PDB entry 3I9V | X-ray diffraction, 3.10 A resolution | chains 1 and 2 of the 8 polymer chains in the assembly

Chain 1:
Molecule: NADH-quinone oxidoreductase subunit 1
Organism: Thermus thermophilus
Notes: EC 1.6.99.5
UniProtKB: Q56222 (NQO1_THET8); residues 1-438 here = UniProt positions 1-438
Amino-acid sequence (438 residues; numbered 1 to 438; the number before each row is that of its first residue):
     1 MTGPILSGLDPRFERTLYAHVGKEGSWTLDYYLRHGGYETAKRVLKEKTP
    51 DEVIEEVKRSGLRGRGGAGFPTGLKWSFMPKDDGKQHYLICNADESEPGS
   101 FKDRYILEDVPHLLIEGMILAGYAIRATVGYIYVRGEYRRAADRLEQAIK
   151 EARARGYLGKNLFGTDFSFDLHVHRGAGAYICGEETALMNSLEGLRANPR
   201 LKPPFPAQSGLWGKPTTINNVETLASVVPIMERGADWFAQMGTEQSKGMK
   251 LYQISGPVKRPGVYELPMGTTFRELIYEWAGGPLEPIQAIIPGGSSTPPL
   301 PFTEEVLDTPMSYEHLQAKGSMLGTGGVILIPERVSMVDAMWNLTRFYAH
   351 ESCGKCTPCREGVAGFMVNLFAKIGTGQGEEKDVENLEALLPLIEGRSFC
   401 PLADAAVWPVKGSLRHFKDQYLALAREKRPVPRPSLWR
Unresolved in the structure: 1
Ion coordination: 4Fe-4S cluster Fe: C353, C356, C359, C400
Ligand contacts:
  - FMN (flavin mononucleotide): G64, R65, G66, A68, T72, K75, N92, D94, E95, S96, E97, D103, Y180, G183, E184, E185, I218, N219, N220, T223, P401, L402
  - 4Fe-4S cluster (SF4): I181, P199, S352, C353, G354, K355, C356, C359, R360, S398, F399, C400, L402, A403
What the authors report for this chain:
  - contacts within the chain: E184-K202 (hydrogen bond)
  - binding site for flavin mononucleotide: K75
  - Mn2+ coordination: H350

Chain 2:
Molecule: NADH-quinone oxidoreductase subunit 2
Organism: Thermus thermophilus
Notes: EC 1.6.99.5
UniProtKB: Q56221 (NQO2_THET8); numbering as in UniProt (aligned over 1-181)
Amino-acid sequence (181 residues; each row starts with the number of its first residue):
     1 MGFFDDKQDFLEETFAKYPPEGRRAAIMPLLRRVQQEEGWIRPERIEEIA
    51 RLVGTTPTEVMGVASFYSYYQFVPTGKYHLQVCATLSCKLAGAEELWDYL
   101 TETLGIGPGEVTPDGLFSVQKVECLGSCHTAPVIQVNDEPYVECVTRARL
   151 EALLAGLRAGKRLEEIELPGKCGHHVHEVEV
Unresolved in the structure: 1-2, 181
Disulfides: C144-C172
Ion coordination: 2Fe-2S cluster Fe: C83, C88, C124, C128
Ligand contacts: 2Fe-2S cluster (FES): C83, T85, S87, C88, C124, L125, G126, S127, C128, V133
Curated features (UniProtKB/Swiss-Prot):
  - binding site ([2Fe-2S] cluster): C83, S87, C88, C124, C128
What the authors report for this chain:
  - Mn2+ coordination: S68

How chain 1 and chain 2 interact:
Pairs across the interface (116; chain 1 residue first):
  Y18(1) - H175(2)
  V21(1) - H175(2)
  G22(1) - H174(2)
  Y88(1) - P19(2)
  P98(1) - T85(2)
  P98(1) - C124(2)  hydrophobic
  G99(1) - C124(2)  hydrogen bond (backbone-side chain)
  G99(1) - C128(2)  hydrogen bond (backbone-side chain)
  S100(1) - G126(2)
  F101(1) - G126(2)
  F101(1) - C128(2)  hydrophobic
  F101(1) - H129(2)
  R104(1) - G126(2)  hydrogen bond (side chain-backbone)
  R104(1) - S127(2)
  R104(1) - E143(2)  salt bridge
  Y105(1) - H129(2)  hydrogen bond
  Y105(1) - H174(2)  hydrogen bond (side chain-backbone)
  Y105(1) - H175(2)
  D109(1) - H174(2)  salt bridge
  Y131(1) - K17(2)  hydrogen bond (side chain-backbone)
  Y131(1) - Y18(2)
  Y131(1) - P19(2)
  R135(1) - C124(2)  hydrogen bond (side chain-backbone)
  R135(1) - L125(2)
  R135(1) - G126(2)
  G136(1) - R32(2)  hydrogen bond (backbone-side chain)
  E137(1) - Q135(2)  hydrogen bond (backbone-side chain)
  E137(1) - Y141(2)
  Y138(1) - L125(2)
  Y138(1) - G126(2)  hydrogen bond (side chain-backbone)
  Y138(1) - Y141(2)
  R139(1) - D138(2)  salt bridge
  R139(1) - E139(2)  salt bridge
  R139(1) - P140(2)
  R140(1) - P140(2)
  E146(1) - K17(2)  salt bridge
  H172(1) - K17(2)
  H174(1) - Y18(2)  hydrogen bond
  H174(1) - A25(2)
  H174(1) - M28(2)
  H174(1) - P29(2)
  R175(1) - R32(2)
  G176(1) - R32(2)  hydrogen bond (backbone-side chain)
  A177(1) - M28(2)  hydrophobic
  A177(1) - Y67(2)
  A177(1) - S68(2)  hydrogen bond (backbone-backbone)
  A177(1) - Y69(2)  hydrogen bond (backbone-backbone)
  A177(1) - Y70(2)
  G178(1) - S68(2)  hydrogen bond (backbone-backbone)
  C182(1) - Y67(2)  hydrophobic
  S191(1) - M28(2)
  S191(1) - Y67(2)  hydrogen bond
  L192(1) - A25(2)
  E193(1) - R24(2)
  E193(1) - A25(2)
  G194(1) - R24(2)  hydrogen bond (backbone-side chain)
  G194(1) - A25(2)
  G194(1) - I27(2)
  G194(1) - V63(2)
  L195(1) - R24(2)
  L195(1) - V63(2)
  L195(1) - Y67(2)
  R196(1) - G62(2)
  R196(1) - V63(2)
  R196(1) - F66(2)
  A197(1) - F66(2)
  A197(1) - Y67(2)
  W212(1) - P19(2)
  W212(1) - G22(2)
  S255(1) - S87(2)
  S255(1) - C128(2)
  K259(1) - H177(2)
  K259(1) - E178(2)  salt bridge
  K259(1) - V179(2)  hydrogen bond (backbone-backbone)
  R260(1) - H177(2)
  R260(1) - E178(2)  salt bridge
  P261(1) - H129(2)
  P261(1) - V176(2)
  P261(1) - H177(2)  hydrogen bond (backbone-backbone)
  G262(1) - H129(2)
  G262(1) - H175(2)
  G262(1) - V176(2)
  V263(1) - H175(2)  hydrogen bond (backbone-backbone)
  V263(1) - V176(2)
  Y264(1) - V176(2)
  I329(1) - S87(2)
  L330(1) - L90(2)
  P332(1) - L90(2)
  D339(1) - K89(2)  salt bridge
  A340(1) - L86(2)
  N343(1) - A84(2)  hydrogen bond (side chain-backbone)
  N343(1) - T85(2)
  N343(1) - L86(2)  hydrogen bond (side chain-backbone)
  F347(1) - T85(2)
  F347(1) - E123(2)
  H350(1) - S68(2)  hydrogen bond
  H350(1) - E123(2)  salt bridge
  E351(1) - E123(2)
  R433(1) - K89(2)
  S435(1) - E95(2)  hydrogen bond
  L436(1) - K89(2)
  L436(1) - L90(2)  hydrophobic
  L436(1) - A91(2)
  L436(1) - G92(2)
  L436(1) - E95(2)  hydrogen bond (backbone-side chain)
  W437(1) - A91(2)
  W437(1) - G92(2)
  W437(1) - E95(2)  hydrogen bond (backbone-side chain)
  W437(1) - L96(2)  hydrophobic
  W437(1) - P132(2)  hydrophobic
  W437(1) - V145(2)
  W437(1) - T146(2)
  W437(1) - R147(2)  hydrogen bond (backbone-side chain)
  R438(1) - A91(2)
  R438(1) - T146(2)
  R438(1) - R147(2)  hydrogen bond (backbone-backbone)
Also at the interface, not in a pair above, chain 1 (70 interface residues in all): S96, E108, Y133, V173, A179, I181, N198, K214, I254, P257, V258, I291, I331, L344, C353
Also at the interface, not in a pair above, chain 2 (52 interface residues in all): E21, L150

Summary:
Chain 1 and chain 2 form an interface of 70 and 52 residues respectively, with 28 hydrogen bonds and 9 salt
bridges. Polar pairs include R104(1)-E143(2), D109(1)-H174(2) and R139(1)-D138(2). Bound to chain 1: 4Fe-4S
cluster and flavin mononucleotide. From the paper: a binding site for flavin mononucleotide at K75(1); Mn2+
coordination by H350(1) and S68(2).
Chain 1 is NADH-quinone oxidoreductase subunit 1 and chain 2 is NADH-quinone oxidoreductase subunit 2, both
from Thermus thermophilus; the structure, Crystal structure of the hydrophilic domain of respiratory complex I
from Thermus thermophilus, oxidized, 2 mol/ASU, was determined by X-ray diffraction, deposited together with
3IAM and 3IAS.
